PDB entry 7KFZ | electron microscopy, 3.47 A resolution | chains B and C of the 3 polymer chains in the assembly

[Chain B]
Molecule: Son of sevenless homolog 1
Organism: Homo sapiens
UniProtKB: Q07889 (SOS1_HUMAN); numbering as in UniProt (aligned over 564-1049)
Sequence (491 residues; numbered 559 to 1049; the number before each row is that of its first residue):
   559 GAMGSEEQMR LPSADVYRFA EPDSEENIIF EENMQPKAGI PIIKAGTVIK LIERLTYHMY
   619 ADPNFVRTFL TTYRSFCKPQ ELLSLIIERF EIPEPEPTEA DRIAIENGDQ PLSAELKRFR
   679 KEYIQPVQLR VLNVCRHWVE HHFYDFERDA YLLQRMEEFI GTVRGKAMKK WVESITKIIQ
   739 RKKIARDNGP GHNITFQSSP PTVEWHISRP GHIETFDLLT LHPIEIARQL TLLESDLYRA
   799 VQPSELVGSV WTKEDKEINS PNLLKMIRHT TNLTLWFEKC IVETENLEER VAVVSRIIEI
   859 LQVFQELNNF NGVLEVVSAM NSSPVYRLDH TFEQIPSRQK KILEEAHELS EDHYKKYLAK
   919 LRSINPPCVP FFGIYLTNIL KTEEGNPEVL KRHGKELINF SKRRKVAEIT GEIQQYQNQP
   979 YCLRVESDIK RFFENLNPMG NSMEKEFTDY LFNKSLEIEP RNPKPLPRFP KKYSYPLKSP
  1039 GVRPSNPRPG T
Unresolved in the structure: 559-565, 591-596, 744-749, 1045-1049
Construct notes: expression tag (559-563)
From the paper describing this entry:
  - conformationally variable residues (side-chain flip): Trp-729

[Chain C]
Molecule: GTPase KRas
Organism: Homo sapiens
Notes: EC 3.6.5.2
UniProtKB: P01116 (RASK_HUMAN), isoform P01116-2; numbering as in UniProt (aligned over 1-169)
Sequence (170 residues; each row starts with the number of its first residue; numbering starts at 0):
     0 GMTEYKLVVV GAGDVGKSAL TIQLIQNHFV DEYDPTIEDS YRKQVVIDGE TCLLDILDTA
    60 GQEEYSAMRD QYMRTGEGFL CVFAINNTKS FEDIHHYREQ IKRVKDSEDV PMVLVGNKCD
   120 LPSRTVDTKQ AQDLARSYGI PFIETSAKTR QGVDDAFYTL VREIRKHKEK
Unresolved in the structure: 0, 169
Construct notes: expression tag (0); engineered mutation Asp-13 (Gly in P01116)
Metal / ion sites: Mg2+: Ser-17, Thr-35 (together with GMP-PNP)
Small-molecule neighbours: GMP-PNP (GNP; phosphoaminophosphonic acid-guanylate ester): Ala-11, Gly-12, Asp-13, Val-14, Gly-15, Lys-16, Ser-17, Ala-18, Phe-28, Val-29, Asp-30, Tyr-32, Asp-33, Pro-34, Thr-35, Thr-58, Ala-59, Gly-60, Gln-61, Asn-116, Lys-117, Cys-118, Asp-119, Leu-120, Ser-145, Ala-146, Lys-147
Curated features (UniProtKB/Swiss-Prot):
  - motif: Tyr-32 to Tyr-40 (Effector region)
  - binding site (GTP): Gly-10 to Gly-12, Val-14 to Ala-18, Val-29 to Thr-35, Ala-59, Gly-60, Asn-116 to Asp-119
  - modified residue: Met-1 (N-acetylmethionine), Thr-2 (N-acetylthreonine), Lys-104 (N6-acetyllysine)
  - glycosylation: Thr-35 (Microbial infection: O-linked (Glc) threonine)
  - natural variant: Lys-5 (K5E: In NS3; K5N: In GASC), Gly-10 (G10GG: In AML), Gly-12 (G12A: In colorectal cancer samples; G12C: In lung carcinoma; G12D: In GASC, JMML and SFM; G12R: In lung cancer and bladder cancer; G12S: In GASC and JMML; G12V: In GASC), Asp-13 (G13D: In GASC, JMML and OES; this construct carries the variant), Val-14 (V14I: In NS3), Leu-19 (L19F: In OES), Gln-22 (Q22E: In CFC2; Q22R: In NS3), Pro-34 (P34L: In NS3; P34Q: In NS3; P34R: In CFC2), Ile-36 (I36M: In NS3), Thr-58 (T58I: In NS3), Ala-59 (A59T: In GASC), Gly-60 (G60R: In CFC2; G60S: In NS3), 8 further natural variant entries in UniProt
  - mutagenesis: Asp-38 (D38A: Decreased interaction with MAPKAP1/SIN1), Tyr-40 (Y40A: Decreased interaction with MAPKAP1/SIN1), Gln-61 (Q61L: Promotes GTP binding)
From the paper describing this entry:
  - binding site for GMP-PNP: Thr-35, Gly-60

[Chain B / chain C interface]
Contacting residue pairs (57; chain B residue first):
  His-616(B) / Gln-70(C)  hydrogen bond (backbone-side chain)
  Met-617(B) / Gln-70(C)
  Tyr-618(B) / Gln-70(C)  hydrogen bond (backbone-side chain)
  Ala-619(B) / Glu-37(C)
  Ala-619(B) / Gln-70(C)
  Ala-619(B) / Tyr-71(C)  hydrophobic
  Pro-621(B) / Ser-39(C)
  Asn-622(B) / Arg-41(C)
  Gln-683(B) / Glu-63(C)
  Pro-684(B) / Met-67(C)  hydrophobic
  Leu-687(B) / Tyr-64(C)
  Leu-687(B) / Ser-65(C)
  Leu-687(B) / Met-67(C)  hydrophobic
  Arg-688(B) / Glu-37(C)  salt bridge
  Arg-688(B) / Met-67(C)
  Arg-688(B) / Gln-70(C)  hydrogen bond
  Asn-691(B) / Glu-37(C)
  Arg-694(B) / Pro-34(C)  hydrogen bond (side chain-backbone)
  Arg-694(B) / Thr-35(C)
  Ala-725(B) / Tyr-64(C)  hydrophobic
  Lys-728(B) / Gln-61(C)
  Lys-728(B) / Tyr-64(C)
  Trp-729(B) / Pro-34(C)  hydrogen bond (side chain-backbone)
  Trp-729(B) / Ile-36(C)
  Trp-729(B) / Tyr-64(C)
  Trp-729(B) / Ser-65(C)
  Ser-732(B) / Asp-33(C)
  Ser-732(B) / Pro-34(C)
  Lys-735(B) / Asp-33(C)
  His-750(B) / His-27(C)
  Asn-751(B) / His-27(C)
  Ile-752(B) / Asn-26(C)
  Thr-753(B) / Gln-22(C)  hydrogen bond
  Thr-753(B) / Asn-26(C)  hydrogen bond (backbone-backbone)
  Thr-753(B) / Lys-147(C)
  Thr-753(B) / Arg-149(C)
  Gln-755(B) / Arg-149(C)
  Gln-755(B) / Asp-153(C)
  Leu-919(B) / Gln-43(C)  hydrogen bond (backbone-side chain)
  Arg-920(B) / Met-1(C)
  Arg-920(B) / Thr-50(C)
  Ser-921(B) / Thr-50(C)
  Ile-922(B) / Gln-43(C)  hydrogen bond (backbone-side chain)
  Asn-923(B) / Val-44(C)
  Asn-923(B) / Val-45(C)
  Pro-924(B) / Gln-43(C)
  Gln-973(B) / Arg-41(C)
  Gln-973(B) / Gln-43(C)
  Gln-973(B) / Leu-52(C)
  Tyr-974(B) / Gln-43(C)  hydrogen bond
  Asn-976(B) / Ile-24(C)
  Asn-976(B) / Gln-25(C)
  Asn-976(B) / Arg-41(C)
  Gln-977(B) / Ile-24(C)
  Gln-977(B) / Asn-26(C)
  Gln-977(B) / Lys-42(C)  hydrogen bond
  Pro-978(B) / Asn-26(C)
Also at the interface, not in a pair above, chain B (35 interface residues in all): Lys-724, Phe-754
Also at the interface, not in a pair above, chain C (34 interface residues in all): Leu-23, Phe-28, Glu-31, Tyr-32, Leu-56
The authors on this interface:
  - pairs named by the authors: Trp-729(B)/Pro-34(C)
  - hot spots on chain B (mutagenesis) - W729E: decreased binding to GTPase KRas (chain C) (citing earlier work)

[In short]
The interface between chain B and chain C involves 35 residues on one side and 34 on the other, with 11
hydrogen bonds and 1 salt bridge. Polar pairs include Arg-688(B)/Glu-37(C), His-616(B)/Gln-70(C) and
Tyr-618(B)/Gln-70(C). The authors report a contact between Trp-729(B) and Pro-34(C). From the paper: a binding
site for GMP-PNP at Thr-35(C) and Gly-60(C); W729E of chain B reduces binding to GTPase KRas (chain C).
Here chain B is Son of sevenless homolog 1 and chain C is GTPase KRas, both from Homo sapiens. Entry 7KFZ
(Structure of a ternary KRas(G13D)-SOS complex) was determined by electron microscopy.
